PDB entry 8RTB | electron microscopy, 3.83 A resolution | chains A and B of the 9 polymer chains in the assembly

Chain A (and B):
Name: TrwK protein
Organism: Escherichia coli
Notes: chain B of this document is another copy of the same molecule, construct and numbering; everything in this record applies to it too
UniProtKB: O50330 (O50330_ECOLX); residues 1-823 here = UniProt positions 1-823
Amino-acid sequence (823 residues; row label = number of the first residue in the row):
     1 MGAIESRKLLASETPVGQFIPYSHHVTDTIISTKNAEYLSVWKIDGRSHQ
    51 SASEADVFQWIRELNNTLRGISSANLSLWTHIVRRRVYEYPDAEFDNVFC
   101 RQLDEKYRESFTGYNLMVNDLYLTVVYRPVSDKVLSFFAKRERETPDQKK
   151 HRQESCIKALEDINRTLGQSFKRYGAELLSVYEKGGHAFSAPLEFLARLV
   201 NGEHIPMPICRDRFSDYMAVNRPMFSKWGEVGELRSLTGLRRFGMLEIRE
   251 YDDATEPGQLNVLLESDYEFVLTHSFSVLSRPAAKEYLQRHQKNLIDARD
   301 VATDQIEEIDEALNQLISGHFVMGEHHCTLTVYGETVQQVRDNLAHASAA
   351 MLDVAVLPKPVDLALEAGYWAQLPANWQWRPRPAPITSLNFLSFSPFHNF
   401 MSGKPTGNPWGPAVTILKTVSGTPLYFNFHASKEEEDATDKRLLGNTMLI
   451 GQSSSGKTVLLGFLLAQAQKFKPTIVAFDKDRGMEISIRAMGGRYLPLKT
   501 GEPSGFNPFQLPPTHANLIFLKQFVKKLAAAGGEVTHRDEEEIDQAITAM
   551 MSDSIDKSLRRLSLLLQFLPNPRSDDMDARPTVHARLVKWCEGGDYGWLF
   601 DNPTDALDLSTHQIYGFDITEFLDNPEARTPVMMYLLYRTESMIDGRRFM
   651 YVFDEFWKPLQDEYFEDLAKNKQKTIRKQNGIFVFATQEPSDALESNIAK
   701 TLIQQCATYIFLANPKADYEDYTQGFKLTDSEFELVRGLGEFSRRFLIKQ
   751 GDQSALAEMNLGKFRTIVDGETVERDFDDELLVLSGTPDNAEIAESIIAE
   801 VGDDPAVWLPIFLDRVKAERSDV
Disordered / not traced: 532-606, 823 (chain B: 1-14, 131-146, 236-239, 433-440, 499-606, 765-774, 822-823)

How chain A and chain B interact:
Residue-residue contacts - 48 pairs, chain A then chain B:
  Gly-2(A) with Glu-366(B)
  Ala-3(A) with Phe-19(B), hydrophobic; Glu-366(B); Trp-379(B)
  Ile-4(A) with Trp-379(B), hydrophobic
  Glu-5(A) with Glu-366(B)
  Ser-6(A) with Glu-366(B), hydrogen bond
  Arg-7(A) with Gln-378(B)
  Leu-9(A) with Leu-363(B), hydrophobic
  Leu-10(A) with Leu-363(B), hydrophobic; Ala-364(B), hydrophobic
  Ser-23(A) with Asp-300(B)
  His-24(A) with Leu-295(B); Asp-300(B), salt bridge; Ala-302(B); Gln-305(B)
  His-25(A) with Asp-304(B)
  Thr-33(A) with Asp-300(B)
  Lys-34(A) with Arg-299(B); Asp-300(B)
  Asn-35(A) with Arg-299(B)
  Ala-36(A) with Arg-299(B)
  Lys-149(A) with Ile-296(B); Ala-298(B), hydrogen bond (side chain-backbone)
  Arg-152(A) with Arg-299(B), hydrogen bond (side chain-backbone)
  Gln-153(A) with Val-301(B)
  Gly-186(A) with Thr-255(B)
  His-187(A) with Asp-252(B), salt bridge; Ala-355(B)
  Phe-189(A) with Leu-352(B)
  Ile-205(A) with Leu-357(B), hydrophobic
  Pro-206(A) with Leu-352(B)
  Met-207(A) with Leu-357(B), hydrophobic
  Cys-210(A) with Glu-250(B), hydrogen bond
  Arg-211(A) with Tyr-251(B); Asp-252(B), salt bridge; Gln-305(B); Glu-308(B), salt bridge
  Asp-212(A) with Tyr-251(B)
  Arg-213(A) with Ala-298(B); Asp-300(B), salt bridge
  Tyr-217(A) with Leu-357(B)
  Ala-219(A) with Lys-359(B), hydrogen bond (backbone-side chain)
  Val-220(A) with Lys-359(B)
  Arg-222(A) with Asp-362(B), salt bridge; Leu-363(B)
  Leu-237(A) with Leu-344(B), hydrophobic; Pro-360(B), hydrophobic
Interface residues without a listed pair, chain A (44 interface residues in all): Glu-13, Val-26, Ser-32, Tyr-38, Ala-139, Lys-140, Glu-144, Lys-150, Gly-185, Pro-208, Arg-235
Interface residues without a listed pair, chain B (31 interface residues in all): Glu-230, Asp-297, Arg-341, Ala-367

Summary:
Chain A and chain B form an interface of 44 and 31 residues respectively, with 5 hydrogen bonds and 6 salt
bridges. Among the polar pairs are His-24(A)/Asp-300(B), His-187(A)/Asp-252(B) and Arg-211(A)/Asp-252(B).
Both chains are TrwK protein (Escherichia coli). Entry 8RTB (Extended inner membrane complex (IMC) protomer
structure (TrwM/VirB3-TrwK/VirB4-TrwI/VirB6-TrwG/VirB8-TrwE/VirB10) from the fully-assembled R388 type IV
secretion system) was determined by electron microscopy, deposited together with 8RT4, 8RT5, 8RT6, 8RT7, 8RT8,
8RT9, 8RTA and 8RTD.
